PDB entry 4HH2 | X-ray diffraction, 2.80 A resolution | chains A and D of the 4 polymer chains in the assembly

[Chain A (and D)]
Protein: Transcriptional regulator, PpsR
Source organism: Rhodobacter sphaeroides
Notes: chain D of this document is another copy of the same molecule, construct and numbering; everything in this record applies to it too
UniProt: Q3J179 (Q3J179_RHOS4); residues 2-379 here = UniProt positions 2-379
Chain sequence (384 residues; row label = number of the first residue in the row; numbers below 1 keep their minus sign (Gly-4 is residue -4)):
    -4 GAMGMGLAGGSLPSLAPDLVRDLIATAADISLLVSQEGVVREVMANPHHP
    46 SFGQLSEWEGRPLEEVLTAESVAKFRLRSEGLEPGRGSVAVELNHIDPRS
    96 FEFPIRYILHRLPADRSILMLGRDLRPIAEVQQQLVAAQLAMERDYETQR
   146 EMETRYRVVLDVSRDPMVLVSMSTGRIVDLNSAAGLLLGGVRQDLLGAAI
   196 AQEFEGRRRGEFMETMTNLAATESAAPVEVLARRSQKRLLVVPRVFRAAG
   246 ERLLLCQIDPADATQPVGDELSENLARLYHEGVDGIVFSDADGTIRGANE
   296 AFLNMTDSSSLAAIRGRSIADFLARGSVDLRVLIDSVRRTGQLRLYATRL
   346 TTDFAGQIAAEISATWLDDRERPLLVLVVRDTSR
Not modelled in the structure: -4 to 5, 259-261, 379 (chain D: -4 to 5, 379)
Differences from the reference sequence: expression tag (-4 to 1)

[Chain A / chain D interface]
Pairs across the interface (37; chain A residue first):
  Glu87(A) - Ser322(D)  hydrogen bond
  Ile123(A) - Val323(D)  hydrophobic
  Gln127(A) - Val323(D)
  Gln127(A) - Arg326(D)
  Gln127(A) - Val327(D)
  Gln127(A) - Asp330(D)
  Leu130(A) - Val327(D)  hydrophobic
  Val131(A) - Val327(D)  hydrophobic
  Val131(A) - Asp330(D)
  Gln134(A) - Ser331(D)
  Gln134(A) - Leu338(D)
  Gln134(A) - Leu340(D)
  Gln134(A) - Tyr341(D)
  Leu135(A) - Ser331(D)
  Leu135(A) - Arg334(D)
  Leu135(A) - Thr335(D)
  Glu138(A) - Leu338(D)
  Glu138(A) - Arg339(D)  salt bridge
  Tyr141(A) - Arg339(D)
  Ser322(A) - Gln127(D)
  Val323(A) - Ile123(D)  hydrophobic
  Val323(A) - Val126(D)  hydrophobic
  Val323(A) - Leu130(D)  hydrophobic
  Arg326(A) - Gln127(D)
  Val327(A) - Leu130(D)  hydrophobic
  Val327(A) - Val131(D)  hydrophobic
  Ser331(A) - Val131(D)
  Ser331(A) - Gln134(D)
  Ser331(A) - Leu135(D)
  Arg334(A) - Leu135(D)
  Thr335(A) - Leu135(D)
  Leu338(A) - Gln134(D)
  Leu338(A) - Glu138(D)
  Arg339(A) - Glu138(D)  salt bridge
  Arg339(A) - Tyr141(D)
  Leu340(A) - Gln134(D)
  Tyr341(A) - Gln134(D)
Other interface residues (no listed pair), chain A (21 interface residues in all): Asp330
Other interface residues (no listed pair), chain D (22 interface residues in all): Gln337

[Overview]
21 residues of chain A and 22 residues of chain D are in contact; the contacts include 1 hydrogen bond and 2
salt bridges. Polar contacts include Glu138(A)-Arg339(D) and Glu87(A)-Ser322(D).
Chain A and chain D are both Transcriptional regulator, PpsR (Rhodobacter sphaeroides); the structure,
Structure of PpsR without the HTH motif from Rb. sphaeroides, was determined by X-ray diffraction, deposited
together with 4HH1 and 4HH3.
